Entry 3J46 (electron microscopy, 10.10 A resolution (very low resolution: no residue pairs are listed; an interface is given only as per-side residue counts)); this record covers chains y and 1 of the 14 polymer chains in the assembly.

[Chain y]
Name: Protein translocase subunit SecY
From: Escherichia coli
Reference sequence: P0AGA2 (SECY_ECOLI); residue numbers follow UniProt; this construct covers 6-440
Chain sequence (437 residues; numbered 5 to 441; the number before each row is that of its first residue):
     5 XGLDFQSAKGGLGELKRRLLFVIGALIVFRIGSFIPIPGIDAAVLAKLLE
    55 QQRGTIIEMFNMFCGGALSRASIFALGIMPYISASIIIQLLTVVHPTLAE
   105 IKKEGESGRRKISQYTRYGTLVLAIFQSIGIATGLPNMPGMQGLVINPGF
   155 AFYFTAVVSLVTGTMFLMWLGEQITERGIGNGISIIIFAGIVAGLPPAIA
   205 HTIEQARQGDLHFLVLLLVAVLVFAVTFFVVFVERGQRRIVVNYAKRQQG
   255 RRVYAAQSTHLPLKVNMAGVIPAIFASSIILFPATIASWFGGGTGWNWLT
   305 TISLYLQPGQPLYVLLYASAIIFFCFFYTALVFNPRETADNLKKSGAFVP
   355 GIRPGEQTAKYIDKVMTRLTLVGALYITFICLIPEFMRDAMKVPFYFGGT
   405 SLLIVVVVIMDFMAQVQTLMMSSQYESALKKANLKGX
Construct notes: acetylation (5); engineered mutation Cys68 (Ser in P0AGA2); amidation (441)
Modified residues: ACE (acetyl group) at position 5; NH2 (amino group) at position 441
UniProt features mapped onto this chain:
  - mutagenesis: Pro40 (P40S: In secY100; temperature-sensitive), Ile60 to Arg74 (Some loss of viability, supports protein translocation; strongly suppresses defective and missing signal sequences; transient transmembrane channels open), Asn65 to Gly70 (Grows almost as well as wild-type, supports protein translocation; strongly suppresses defective and missing signal sequences; transient transmembrane channels open), Phe67 (F67C: In prlA3; altered signal sequence interaction, transient channel opening and closing in presence of oxidant; massive ion flux when cross-linked to SecE C-120 mutation), Gly167 (G167E: In secY100; temperature-sensitive), Gly240 (G240D: In secY24; temperature-sensitive at 42 degrees Celsius, impairs interaction with SecE even at 30 degrees in vitro), Ser282 (S282R: In prlA401; altered signal sequence interaction, transient transmembrane channels open), Phe286 (F286Y: In prlA4-1; altered signal sequence interaction), Pro287 (P287L: In secY161; altered signal sequence interaction), Ile290 (I290T: In secY121; altered signal sequence interaction), Arg357 (R357H: In secY39; cold-sensitive), Ala363 (A363S: In secY40; cold-sensitive), 1 further mutagenesis entry in UniProt

[Chain 1]
Molecule: 23S ribosomal RNA
From: Escherichia coli
Notes: fragment: helix 6 - helix 7
Sequence (63 nucleotides; each row starts with the number of its first residue):
    52 AAGGACGUGCUAAUCUGCGAUAAGCGUCGGUAAGGUGAUAUGAACCGUUA
   102 UAACCGGCGAUUU

[Interface between chain y and chain 1]
At this resolution (10 A) residue pairs are not listed: 7 residues of chain y and 6 of chain 1 lie at the interface.

[Summary]
7 residues of chain y face 6 of chain 1 across their interface. Curated annotation (UniProt) lists 15
mutagenesis sites on chain y.
Here chain y is Protein translocase subunit SecY and chain 1 is 23S ribosomal RNA, both from Escherichia coli.
Entry 3J46 (Structure of the SecY protein translocation channel in action) was determined by electron
microscopy (same publication as 3J45).
